PDB entry 5NET | electron microscopy, 8.60 A resolution (very low resolution: no residue pairs are listed; an interface is given only as per-side residue counts) | chains 2 and 3 of the 6 polymer chains in the assembly

== Chain 2 ==
Protein: O1 Manisa VP2
Source organism: Foot-and-mouth disease virus
UniProt: Q6PMW3 (Q6PMW3_9PICO); residues 1-218 here correspond to UniProt positions 287-504 (UniProt number = residue number + 286)
Chain sequence (218 residues; each row starts with the number of its first residue):
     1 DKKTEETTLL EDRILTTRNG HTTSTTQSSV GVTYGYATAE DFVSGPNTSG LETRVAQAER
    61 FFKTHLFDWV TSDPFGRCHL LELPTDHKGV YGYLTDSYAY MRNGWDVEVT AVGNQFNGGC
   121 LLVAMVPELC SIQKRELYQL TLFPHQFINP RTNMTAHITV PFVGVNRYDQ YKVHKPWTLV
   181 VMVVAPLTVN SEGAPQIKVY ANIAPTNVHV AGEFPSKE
Unresolved in the structure: 1-11
Construct notes: conflict Tyr-93 (Ser379 in Q6PMW3)

== Chain 3 ==
Protein: O1 Manisa VP3
Source organism: Foot-and-mouth disease virus
UniProt: Q80B23 (Q80B23_9PICO); residues 1-220 here correspond to UniProt positions 505-724 (UniProt number = residue number + 504)
Chain sequence (220 residues; numbered 1 to 220; the number before each row is that of its first residue):
     1 GIFPVACSDG YGGLVTTDPK TADPAYGKVF NPPRNMLPGR FTNFLDVAEA CPTFLRFEGD
    61 VPYVTTKTDS DRVLAQFDLS LAAKHMSNTF LAGLAQYYTQ YSGTINLHFM FTGPTDAKAR
   121 YMIAYAPPGM EPPKTPEAAA HCIHAEWDTG LNSKFTFSIP YLSAADYTYT ASDVAETTNV
   181 QGWVCLFQIT HGKADGDALV VLASAGKDFE LRLPVDARTQ
Construct notes: conflict Arg-56 (His560 in Q80B23), Thr-168 (Ala672 in Q80B23)

== How chain 2 and chain 3 interact ==
At this resolution (9 A) residue pairs are not listed: 32 residues of chain 2 and 37 of chain 3 lie at the interface.

== Summary ==
32 residues of chain 2 face 37 of chain 3 across their interface.
Chain 2 is O1 Manisa VP2 and chain 3 is O1 Manisa VP3, both from Foot-and-mouth disease virus; the structure,
Localised Reconstruction of Integrin alpha V beta 6 bound to Foot and Mouth Disease Virus O1 ..., was
determined by electron microscopy (same publication as 5NE4, 5NED, 5NEJ, 5NEM and 5NER).
